Entry 8WKI (electron microscopy, 3.30 A resolution); this record covers chains ZF and ZK of the 53 polymer chains in the assembly.

Chain ZF (and ZK):
Molecule: Flagellar hook protein FlgE
Source organism: Salmonella enterica subsp. enterica serovar Typhimurium str. LT2
Notes: chain ZK of this document is another copy of the same molecule, construct and numbering; everything in this record applies to it too
Reference sequence: P0A1J1 (FLGE_SALTY); residues 1-403 here = UniProt positions 1-403
Chain sequence (403 residues; row label = number of the first residue in the row):
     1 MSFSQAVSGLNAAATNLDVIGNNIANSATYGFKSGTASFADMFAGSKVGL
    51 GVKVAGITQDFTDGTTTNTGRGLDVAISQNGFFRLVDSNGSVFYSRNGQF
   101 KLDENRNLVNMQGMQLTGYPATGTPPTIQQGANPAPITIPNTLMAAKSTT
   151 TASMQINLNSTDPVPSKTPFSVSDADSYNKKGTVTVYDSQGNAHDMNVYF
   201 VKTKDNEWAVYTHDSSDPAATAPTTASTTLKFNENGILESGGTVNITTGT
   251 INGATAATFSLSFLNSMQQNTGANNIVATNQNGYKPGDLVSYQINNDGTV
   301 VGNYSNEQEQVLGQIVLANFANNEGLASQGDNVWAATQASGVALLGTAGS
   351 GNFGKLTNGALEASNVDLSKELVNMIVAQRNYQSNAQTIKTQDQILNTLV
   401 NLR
Unresolved in the structure: 1, 403

How chain ZF and chain ZK interact:
Contacting residue pairs - 61 pairs, chain ZF then chain ZK:
  Leu17(ZF) - Gln392(ZK)
  Leu17(ZF) - Ile395(ZK)  hydrophobic
  Asp18(ZF) - Ser2(ZK)
  Asp18(ZF) - Gln5(ZK)
  Asn22(ZF) - Gln5(ZK)  hydrogen bond (backbone-side chain)
  Asn22(ZF) - Phe43(ZK)
  Asn22(ZF) - Val48(ZK)  hydrogen bond (side chain-backbone)
  Asn22(ZF) - Gly49(ZK)
  Asn22(ZF) - Gly51(ZK)
  Ile24(ZF) - Ser384(ZK)
  Ile24(ZF) - Asn385(ZK)
  Ile24(ZF) - Thr388(ZK)
  Ala25(ZF) - Gln5(ZK)
  Ala25(ZF) - Gly9(ZK)
  Ala25(ZF) - Val52(ZK)
  Ala25(ZF) - Asn385(ZK)
  Asn26(ZF) - Asp41(ZK)
  Asn26(ZF) - Val52(ZK)
  Ser27(ZF) - Asn381(ZK)  hydrogen bond
  Ala28(ZF) - Phe39(ZK)
  Ala28(ZF) - Asn381(ZK)
  Thr29(ZF) - Phe39(ZK)
  Phe32(ZF) - Asp41(ZK)
  Ile57(ZF) - Lys47(ZK)
  Ile57(ZF) - Val48(ZK)  hydrophobic
  Arg71(ZF) - Glu324(ZK)  salt bridge
  Gln99(ZF) - Ser38(ZK)
  Gln99(ZF) - Thr58(ZK)
  Leu102(ZF) - Asn322(ZK)  hydrogen bond (backbone-side chain)
  Glu104(ZF) - Thr337(ZK)
  Glu104(ZF) - Gln338(ZK)
  Glu104(ZF) - Gly341(ZK)
  Arg106(ZF) - Ala321(ZK)
  Met111(ZF) - Ser38(ZK)
  Gln112(ZF) - Ala40(ZK)
  Gln112(ZF) - Ala55(ZK)
  Asn141(ZF) - Leu344(ZK)
  Asp288(ZF) - Gly351(ZK)
  Asp288(ZF) - Asn352(ZK)
  Leu289(ZF) - Asn352(ZK)  hydrogen bond (backbone-side chain)
  Val290(ZF) - Gly351(ZK)
  Ser328(ZF) - Phe43(ZK)
  Ser328(ZF) - Gly45(ZK)
  Gln329(ZF) - Phe43(ZK)
  Gly330(ZF) - Asp41(ZK)
  Gly330(ZF) - Phe43(ZK)
  Asp331(ZF) - Ala40(ZK)
  Asp331(ZF) - Asp41(ZK)  hydrogen bond (backbone-backbone)
  Asp331(ZF) - Lys53(ZK)  salt bridge
  Asn332(ZF) - Phe39(ZK)
  Asn332(ZF) - Asp41(ZK)  hydrogen bond (backbone-side chain)
  Leu368(ZF) - Ser384(ZK)
  Leu372(ZF) - Ser384(ZK)
  Met375(ZF) - Thr388(ZK)  hydrogen bond
  Gln379(ZF) - Thr391(ZK)
  Gln379(ZF) - Gln394(ZK)  hydrogen bond
  Gln379(ZF) - Ile395(ZK)
  Tyr382(ZF) - Ile395(ZK)  hydrophobic
  Tyr382(ZF) - Leu399(ZK)
  Ala386(ZF) - Leu402(ZK)
  Lys390(ZF) - Leu402(ZK)
Also at the interface, not in a pair above, chain ZF (41 interface residues in all): Leu10, Thr15, Val19, Gly21, Lys101, Asp103, Gln383
Also at the interface, not in a pair above, chain ZK (45 interface residues in all): Met42, Ser46, Leu50, Asp60, Ala339, Val342, Arg380, Gln387, Thr398

In short:
The interface between chain ZF and chain ZK involves 41 residues on one side and 45 on the other; the contacts
include 9 hydrogen bonds and 2 salt bridges. Polar contacts include Arg71(ZF)-Glu324(ZK), Asp331(ZF)-Lys53(ZK)
and Asn22(ZF)-Gln5(ZK).
Both chains are Flagellar hook protein FlgE (Salmonella enterica subsp. enterica serovar Typhimurium str.
LT2). Entry 8WKI (Cryo-EM structure of the distal rod-hook within the flagellar motor-hook complex in the CW
state) was determined by electron microscopy, deposited together with 8WHT, 8WIW, 8WK3, 8WK4, 8WKK, 8WKQ and
11 further entries.
